PDB entry 8QA0 | electron microscopy, 2.30 A resolution | chains B and L of the 12 polymer chains in the assembly

# Chain B (and L)
Molecule: Gap junction beta-2 protein
Source organism: Homo sapiens
Notes: chain L of this document is another copy of the same molecule, construct and numbering; everything in this record applies to it too
Reference sequence: P29033 (CXB2_HUMAN); numbering as in UniProt (aligned over 1-226)
Sequence (230 residues; row label = number of the first residue in the row):
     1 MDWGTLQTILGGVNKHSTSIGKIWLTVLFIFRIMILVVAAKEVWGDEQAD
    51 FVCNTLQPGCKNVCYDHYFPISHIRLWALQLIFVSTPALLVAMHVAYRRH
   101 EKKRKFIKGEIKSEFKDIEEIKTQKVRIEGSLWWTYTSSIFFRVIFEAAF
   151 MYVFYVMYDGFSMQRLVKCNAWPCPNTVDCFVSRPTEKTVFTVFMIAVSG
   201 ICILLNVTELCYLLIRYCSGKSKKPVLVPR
Unresolved in the structure: 107-121, 220-230 (chain L: 1-5, 101-129, 220-230)
Differences from the reference sequence: expression tag (227-230)
Cystine bridges: C53-C180, C60-C174, C64-C169
Small-molecule neighbours:
  - phosphatidylethanolamine (PTY), molecule 1: M1, L36, V37, L81, I82, S85
  - phosphatidylethanolamine (PTY), molecule 2: D66, P70, L76, L79, F150, V153, M157
  - phosphatidylethanolamine (PTY), molecule 3: P87, L90, V91, H94, T135, S138, S139, F142
  - phosphatidylethanolamine (PTY), molecule 4: M163, R165, T186, T189, V190, V193, F194, A197, V198, I201
Swiss-Prot annotation at these positions:
  - binding site (Ca(2+)): E42, G45, E47
  - natural variant: G12 (G12R: In KIDAD), S17 (S17F: In KIDAD), W24 to V226 (deletion: In DFNB1A), R32 (R32H: In DFNB1A; R32L), M34 (M34T: In DFNB1A), V37 (V37I: In DFNB1A), W44 (W44C: In DFNA3A; W44S: In DFNA3A), G45 (G45E: In DFNB1A), D46 to Q48 (sequence variant, change not given here; May contribute to deafness), D46 (D46E: In DFNA3A), D50 (D50N: In KIDAD and HID syndrome; D50Y: In KIDAD), N54 (N54K: In BAPS), 32 further natural variant entries in UniProt
  - mutagenesis: D2 to L10 (Strongly reduced insertion into the cell membrane and strongly reduced gap junction plaque assembly), D2 to Q7 (Loss of gap junction ion conductance), M34 (M34A: Loss of gap junction ion conductance, probably due to very low open probability of the channels. Can form functional channels with wild-type, but with strongly reduced channel conductance ...)
From the paper describing this entry:
  - mutagenesis - K125E: increased stability
  - post-translational modification sites: K125 (citing earlier work)

# Chain B / chain L interface
Contacting residue pairs (18):
  N54(B) - T55(L)
  N54(B) - L56(L)  hydrogen bond (side chain-backbone)
  N54(B) - Q57(L)  hydrogen bond
  N54(B) - P175(L)
  T55(B) - N54(L)
  T55(B) - L56(L)
  L56(B) - N54(L)  hydrogen bond (backbone-side chain)
  L56(B) - T55(L)
  Q57(B) - N54(L)  hydrogen bond
  K168(B) - N176(L)  hydrogen bond
  P175(B) - N54(L)
  P175(B) - D179(L)
  N176(B) - K168(L)  hydrogen bond
  N176(B) - T177(L)  hydrogen bond (side chain-backbone)
  N176(B) - D179(L)  hydrogen bond
  T177(B) - N176(L)  hydrogen bond (backbone-side chain)
  D179(B) - P175(L)
  D179(B) - N176(L)  hydrogen bond
Also at the interface, not in a pair above, chain B (11 interface residues in all): C53, V178
Also at the interface, not in a pair above, chain L (11 interface residues in all): C53, V178

# Summary
The chain B/chain L interface involves 11 residues from each chain, with 10 hydrogen bonds. Among the polar
pairs are N54(B)-L56(L), N54(B)-Q57(L) and K168(B)-N176(L). Chain B binds 4 copies of
phosphatidylethanolamine. UniProt lists 3 Ca2+-binding residues and 10 mutagenesis sites on chain B. From the
paper: K125E of chain B increases stability; a modification site at K125(B).
Chain B and chain L are both Gap junction beta-2 protein (Homo sapiens); the structure, Cryo-EM structure of
Cx26 solubilised in LMNG - hemichannel classification - NConst conformation, was determined by electron
microscopy (same publication as 8Q9Z, 8QA1, 8QA2 and 8QA3).
